Entry 3C1B (X-ray diffraction, 2.20 A resolution); this record covers chains B and J of the 10 polymer chains in the assembly.

[Chain B]
Name: Histone H4
Organism: Xenopus laevis
UniProt: P62799 (H4_XENLA); residues 1-102 here correspond to UniProt positions 2-103 (UniProt number = residue number + 1)
Sequence (102 residues; numbered 1 to 102; the number before each row is that of its first residue):
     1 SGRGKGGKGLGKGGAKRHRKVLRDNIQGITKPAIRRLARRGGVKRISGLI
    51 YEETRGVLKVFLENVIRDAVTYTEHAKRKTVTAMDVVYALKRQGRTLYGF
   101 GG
Not modelled in the structure: 1-22
Modified positions: Lys20 (2-{[(2R)-2-amino-2-carboxyethyl]sulfanyl}-N,N,N-trimethylethanaminium; ML3)
Curated features (UniProtKB/Swiss-Prot):
  - modified residue: Ser1 (N-acetylserine), Arg3 (Asymmetric dimethylarginine), Lys5 (N6-(2-hydroxyisobutyryl)lysine), Lys8 (N6-(2-hydroxyisobutyryl)lysine), Lys12 (N6-(2-hydroxyisobutyryl)lysine), Lys16 (N6-(2-hydroxyisobutyryl)lysine), Lys31 (N6-(2-hydroxyisobutyryl)lysine), Lys44 (N6-(2-hydroxyisobutyryl)lysine), Ser47 (Phosphoserine), Tyr51 (Phosphotyrosine), Lys59 (N6-(2-hydroxyisobutyryl)lysine), Lys77 (N6-(2-hydroxyisobutyryl)lysine), Lys79 (N6-(2-hydroxyisobutyryl)lysine), Tyr88 (Phosphotyrosine), Lys91 (N6-(2-hydroxyisobutyryl)lysine)
  - cross-link (Glycyl lysine isopeptide (Lys-Gly)): Lys31 (interchain with G-Cter in UFM1), Lys91 (interchain with G-Cter in ubiquitin)

[Chain J]
Molecule: Palindromic 146bp Human Alpha satellite DNA
Sequence (146 nucleotides; numbered 147 to 292; the number before each row is that of its first residue):
   147 ATCAATATCCACCTGCAGATTCTACCAAAAGTGTATTTGGAAACTGCTCC
   197 ATCAAAAGGCATGTTCAGCGGAATTCCGCTGAACATGCCTTTTGATGGAG
   247 CAGTTTCCAAATACACTTTTGGTAGAATCTGCAGGTGGATATTGAT

[Interface between chain B and chain J]
Pairs across the interface (11; chain B residue first):
  Arg35(B) - DA228(J)  salt bridge to the phosphate
  Arg45(B) - DG227(J)  sugar contact
  Arg45(B) - DA228(J)  phosphate contact
  Ile46(B) - DG227(J)  sugar contact
  Ile46(B) - DA228(J)  hydrogen bond to the phosphate
  Ser47(B) - DG227(J)  phosphate contact
  Gly48(B) - DG227(J)  hydrogen bond to the phosphate
  Arg78(B) - DC247(J)  phosphate contact
  Lys79(B) - DG246(J)  salt bridge to the phosphate
  Lys79(B) - DC247(J)  hydrogen bond to the phosphate
  Thr80(B) - DC247(J)  hydrogen bond to the phosphate
Interface residues without a listed pair, chain B (13 interface residues in all): Arg23, Arg39, Lys44, Tyr51, Lys77
Interface residues without a listed pair, chain J (8 interface residues in all): DA229, DT236, DT237, DA248

[Summary]
Chain B and chain J form an interface of 13 and 8 residues respectively, with 4 hydrogen bonds and 2 salt
bridges. Polar pairs include Ile46(B)-DA228(J), Gly48(B)-DG227(J) and Lys79(B)-DC247(J).
Chain B is Histone H4 (Xenopus laevis) and chain J is Palindromic 146bp Human Alpha satellite DNA; the
structure, The effect of H3 K79 dimethylation and H4 K20 trimethylation on nucleosome and chromatin structure,
was determined by X-ray diffraction, deposited together with 3C1C.
